Entry 8S37 (electron microscopy, 2.90 A resolution); this record covers chains J and M of the 12 polymer chains in the assembly.

Chain J:
Molecule: Nts-DNA
Sequence (60 nucleotides; each row starts with the number of its first residue; numbers below 1 keep their minus sign (DG-11 is residue -11)):
   -11 GAGGAGGCCAAGATCTCAATTTCGTACAAGAAATCCTTTGAGATGAAGCT
    39 GGAGGGAGGG
Not modelled in the structure: -11 to -10, 24-48

Chain M:
Name: DEAD/DEAH box helicase
From: Klebsiella pneumoniae
UniProt: A0A422ZM74 (A0A422ZM74_KLEPN); residue numbers follow UniProt; this construct covers 1-624
Amino-acid sequence (624 residues; row label = number of the first residue in the row):
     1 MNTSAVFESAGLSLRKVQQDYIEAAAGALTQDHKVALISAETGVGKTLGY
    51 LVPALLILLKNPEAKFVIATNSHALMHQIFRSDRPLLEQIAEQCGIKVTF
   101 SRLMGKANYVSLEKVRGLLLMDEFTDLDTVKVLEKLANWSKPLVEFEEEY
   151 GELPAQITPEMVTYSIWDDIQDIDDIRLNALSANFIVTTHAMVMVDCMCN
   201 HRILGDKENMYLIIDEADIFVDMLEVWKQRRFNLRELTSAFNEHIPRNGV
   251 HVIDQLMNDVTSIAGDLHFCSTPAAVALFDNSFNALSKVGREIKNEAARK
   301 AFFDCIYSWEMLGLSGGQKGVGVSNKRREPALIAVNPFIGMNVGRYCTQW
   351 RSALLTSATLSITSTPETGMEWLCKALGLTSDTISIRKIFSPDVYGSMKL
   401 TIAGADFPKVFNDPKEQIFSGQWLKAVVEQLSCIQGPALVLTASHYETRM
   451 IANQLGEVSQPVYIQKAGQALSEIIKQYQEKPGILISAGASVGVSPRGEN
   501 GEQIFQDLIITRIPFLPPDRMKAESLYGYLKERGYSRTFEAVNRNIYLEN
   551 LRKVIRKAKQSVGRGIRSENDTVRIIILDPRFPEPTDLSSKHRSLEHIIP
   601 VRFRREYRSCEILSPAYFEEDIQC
Construct notes: conflict Glu292 (Lys in A0A422ZM74), Asn412 (Asp in A0A422ZM74), Gly421 (Asp in A0A422ZM74), Gln435 (His in A0A422ZM74), Phe618 (Cys in A0A422ZM74)

Chain J / chain M interface:
Contacting residue pairs - 67 pairs, chain J then chain M:
  DG12(J) - Tyr547(M)  base contact
  DG12(J) - Lys591(M)  hydrogen bond to the base
  DT13(J) - Phe515(M)  phosphate contact
  DT13(J) - Leu516(M)  sugar contact
  DT13(J) - Pro518(M)  base contact
  DT13(J) - Tyr547(M)  hydrogen bond to the sugar
  DT13(J) - Arg581(M)  salt bridge to the phosphate
  DT13(J) - His592(M)  sugar contact
  DA14(J) - Phe411(M)  sugar contact
  DA14(J) - Pro414(M)  base contact
  DA14(J) - Lys415(M)  base contact
  DA14(J) - Gln417(M)  base contact
  DA14(J) - Phe515(M)  sugar contact
  DA14(J) - Pro517(M)  sugar contact
  DA14(J) - Pro518(M)  base contact
  DA14(J) - Arg520(M)  base contact
  DA14(J) - Arg581(M)  salt bridge to the phosphate
  DC15(J) - Leu267(M)  base contact
  DC15(J) - Phe411(M)  phosphate contact
  DC15(J) - Ser444(M)  hydrogen bond to the phosphate
  DC15(J) - Arg512(M)  salt bridge to the phosphate
  DC15(J) - Phe515(M)  phosphate contact
  DC15(J) - Leu516(M)  base contact
  DC15(J) - Pro517(M)  base contact
  DA16(J) - Leu267(M)  base contact
  DA16(J) - Phe269(M)  base contact
  DA16(J) - Ala443(M)  phosphate contact
  DA16(J) - Ser444(M)  phosphate contact
  DA16(J) - His445(M)  hydrogen bond to the phosphate
  DA16(J) - Tyr446(M)  phosphate contact
  DA16(J) - Gly489(M)  sugar contact
  DA16(J) - Ala490(M)  phosphate contact
  DA17(J) - Asp266(M)  hydrogen bond to the base
  DA17(J) - Leu267(M)  base contact
  DA17(J) - His268(M)  hydrogen bond to the base
  DA17(J) - His445(M)  salt bridge to the phosphate
  DA17(J) - Gly468(M)  phosphate contact
  DA17(J) - Ala490(M)  phosphate contact
  DA17(J) - Val492(M)  phosphate contact
  DG18(J) - Asn71(M)  phosphate contact
  DG18(J) - Asn325(M)  hydrogen bond to the base
  DG18(J) - Val492(M)  phosphate contact
  DA19(J) - Asn71(M)  phosphate contact
  DA19(J) - His73(M)  salt bridge to the phosphate
  DA19(J) - Gly105(M)  phosphate contact
  DA19(J) - Thr189(M)  phosphate contact
  DA19(J) - Met223(M)  base contact
  DA19(J) - Trp227(M)  hydrogen bond to the base
  DA19(J) - Asn325(M)  hydrogen bond to the base
  DA20(J) - Gly105(M)  phosphate contact
  DA20(J) - Lys106(M)  hydrogen bond to the phosphate
  DA20(J) - Asn108(M)  hydrogen bond to the phosphate
  DA20(J) - Asn325(M)  hydrogen bond to the base
  DA20(J) - Lys326(M)  base contact
  DA21(J) - Gly105(M)  phosphate contact
  DA21(J) - Lys106(M)  phosphate contact
  DA21(J) - Ala107(M)  hydrogen bond to the phosphate
  DA21(J) - Ile173(M)  phosphate contact
  DA21(J) - Arg202(M)  hydrogen bond to the base
  DT22(J) - Val195(M)  phosphate contact
  DT22(J) - Met198(M)  phosphate contact
  DT22(J) - Arg230(M)  sugar contact
  DT22(J) - Arg231(M)  hydrogen bond to the base
  DC23(J) - Val195(M)  phosphate contact
  DC23(J) - Met198(M)  phosphate contact
  DC23(J) - Arg202(M)  salt bridge to the phosphate
  DC23(J) - Arg230(M)  base contact
Also at the interface, not in a pair above, chain M (54 interface residues in all): Ser72, Met104, Asp169, Asp174, Ala191, Cys199, Ile203, Ser271, Val323, Phe419, Asn543

Overview:
The interface between chain J and chain M involves 12 residues on one side and 54 on the other; the contacts
include 15 hydrogen bonds and 6 salt bridges. Polar contacts include DG12(J)-Lys591(M), DA17(J)-Asp266(M) and
DA17(J)-His268(M).
Chain J is Nts-DNA and chain M is DEAD/DEAH box helicase (Klebsiella pneumoniae); the structure, DNA-bound
Type IV-A3 CRISPR effector in complex with DinG helicase from K. pneumoniae (state III), was determined by
electron microscopy, deposited together with 8RC2, 8RC3, 8RFJ, 8S35 and 8S36.
